1FUA - chain A; structure by X-ray diffraction, 1.92 A resolution.

== Chain A ==
Name: L-fuculose-1-phosphate aldolase
Organism: Escherichia coli
Notes: EC 4.1.2.17
UniProt: P0AB87 (FUCA_ECOLI); residue numbers follow UniProt; this construct covers 1-215
Amino-acid sequence (215 residues; numbered 1 to 215; the number before each row is that of its first residue):
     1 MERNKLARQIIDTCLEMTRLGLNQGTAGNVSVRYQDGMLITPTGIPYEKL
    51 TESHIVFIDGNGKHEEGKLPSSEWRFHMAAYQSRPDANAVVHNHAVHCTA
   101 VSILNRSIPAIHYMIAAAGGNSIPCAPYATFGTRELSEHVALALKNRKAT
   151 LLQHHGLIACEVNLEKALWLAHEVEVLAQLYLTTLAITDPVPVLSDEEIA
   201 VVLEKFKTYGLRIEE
Unresolved in the structure: 207-215
Covalent attachments: beta-mercaptoethanol (BME) linked to Cys14
Ion coordination: Zn2+: Glu73, His92, His94, His155
Curated features (UniProtKB/Swiss-Prot):
  - active site: Glu73 (Proton donor/acceptor)
  - binding site (substrate): Gly28, Asn29, Thr43, Gly44, Ser71, Ser72
  - binding site (Zn(2+)): Glu73, His92, His94, His155
  - site (Plays a key role in the stabilization of the transition state and positioning the aldehyde component): Tyr113, Phe131, Tyr209
  - mutagenesis: Thr26 (T26A: Decrease of the aldolase activity mostly due to a decrease of the affinity for L-fuculose 1-phosphate (Fuc1P)), Ala27 (Strong decrease of the aldolase activity), Asn29 (N29L: Loss of aldolase activity; when associated with A-71; N29Q: Strong decrease of the aldolase activity mostly due to a decrease of the affinity for L-fuculose 1-phosphate (Fuc1P)), Ser71 (S71A: Loss of aldolase activity; when associated with L-29; S71Q: Loss of aldolase activity), Glu73 (E73Q: Loss of aldolase activity; when associated with F-113 and F-209; E73S: Loss of aldolase activity), Tyr113 (Y113F: Slowly inactivated. Has a preference for the D-aldehyde and shows an inversion of the diastereoselectivity. Loss of aldolase activity; when associated with Q-73 and F-209), Phe131 (F131A: Has a slight preference for the D-aldehyde and shows an inversion of the diastereoselectivity. Loss of aldolase activity; when associated with W-206), Phe206 (F206W: Decrease of aldolase activity mostly due to a decrease of the affinity for L-fuculose 1-phosphate (Fuc1P). Loss of aldolase activity; when associated with A-131), Lys207 to Glu215 (Loss of aldolase activity. Has a slight preference for the D-aldehyde), Tyr209 (Y209F: Slowly inactivated and unable to discriminate between the enantiomers. Shows an inversion of the diastereoselectivity. Loss of aldolase activity; when associated with Q-73 and F-113), Leu211 to Glu215 (Decrease of aldolase activity mostly due to a decrease of the affinity for L-fuculose 1-phosphate (Fuc1P))

== Overview ==
Glu73, His92, His94 and His155 form the Zn2+ site. UniProt lists active-site residue Glu73, 6
substrate-binding residues, 4 Zn2+-binding residues and 17 mutagenesis sites.
Chain A is L-fuculose-1-phosphate aldolase (Escherichia coli); the structure, L-fuculose 1-phosphate aldolase
crystal form T, was determined by X-ray diffraction (same publication as 2FUA).
